PDB entry 8A1W | electron microscopy, 2.56 A resolution | chains B and D of the 6 polymer chains in the assembly

# Chain B
Protein: Na(+)-translocating NADH-quinone reductase subunit B
From: Vibrio cholerae
Notes: EC 7.2.1.1
UniProtKB: A0A085SSI3 (A0A085SSI3_VIBCL); numbering as in UniProt (aligned over 1-415)
Chain sequence (415 residues; each row starts with the number of its first residue):
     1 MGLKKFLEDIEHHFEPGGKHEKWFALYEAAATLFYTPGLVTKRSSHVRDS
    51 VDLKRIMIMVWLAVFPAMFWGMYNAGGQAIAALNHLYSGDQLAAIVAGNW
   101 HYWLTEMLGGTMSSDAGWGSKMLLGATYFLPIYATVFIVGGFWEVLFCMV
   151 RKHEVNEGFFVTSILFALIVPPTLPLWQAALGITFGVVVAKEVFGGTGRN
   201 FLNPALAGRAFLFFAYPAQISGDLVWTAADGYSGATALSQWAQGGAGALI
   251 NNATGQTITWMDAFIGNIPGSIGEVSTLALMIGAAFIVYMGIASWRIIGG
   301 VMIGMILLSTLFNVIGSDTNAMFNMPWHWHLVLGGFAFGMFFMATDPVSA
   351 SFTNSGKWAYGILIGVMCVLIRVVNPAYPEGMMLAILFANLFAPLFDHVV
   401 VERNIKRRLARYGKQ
Unresolved in the structure: 1-2, 415
Covalent attachments: flavin mononucleotide (FMN) linked to T236
Ion coordination: Na+ site 1: A263, V275, V332; Na+ site 2: I371, R372, N375, Y378
Small-molecule neighbours:
  - 1,2-Distearoyl-sn-glycerophosphoethanolamine (3PE), molecule 1: F65, M68, F69, M72, L108, G109, G110, T111, G117, W118, G119, S120, M122, L123, A126, L130
  - 1,2-Distearoyl-sn-glycerophosphoethanolamine (3PE), molecule 2: W143, F147, V150, R151, K152, L181, T184, F185, V188, V189, F211
  - 1,2-Distearoyl-sn-glycerophosphoethanolamine (3PE), molecule 3: W260, M261, F264, M281, W327, H328, W329, L331
  - 1,2-Distearoyl-sn-glycerophosphoethanolamine (3PE), molecule 4: W295, R296, I303, L307, S355, W358, A359, I362, L363, V366, F396
  - FMN (flavin mononucleotide), molecule 1: I169, L206, R209, F213, W226, L238, S239, G270, S271, E274, G334, G335, F338, G339, M343, Y378, P379, E380, G381, M382, M383, L384
  - FMN, molecule 2: F213, F214, P217, S221, G222, D223, A377, Y378, P379
  - riboflavin (RBF): I56, M57, V60, G158, V161, T162, L165, K191, G196, T197, G198, R199, N200, N203, P204, A205, I292, A293, F342, M343, T345, D346, P347, V348
  - ubiquinone-1 (UQ1): L26, A29, L33, F137, I138, G141, F142, E144, V145, V155, N156, E157, F159, F160
From the paper describing this entry:
  - binding site for riboflavin: D346
  - mutagenesis - F338A, F342A, D346A: decreased catalytic activity
  - mutagenesis - D346A: decreased growth
  - binding site for ubiquinone-1: L26, A29, L33, G141, N156, F159
  - specificity-determining residues: L33 (by similarity / conservation)

# Chain D
Protein: Na(+)-translocating NADH-quinone reductase subunit D
From: Vibrio cholerae
Notes: EC 7.2.1.1
UniProtKB: A0A085RHY8 (A0A085RHY8_VIBCL); residue numbers follow UniProt; this construct covers 1-210
Chain sequence (210 residues; each row starts with the number of its first residue):
     1 MSSAKELKKSVLAPVLDNNPIALQVLGVCSALAVTTKLETAFVMTLAVMF
    51 VTALSNFFVSLIRNHIPNSVRIIVQMAIIASLVIVVDQILKAYLYDISKQ
   101 LSVFVGLIITNCIVMGRAEAFAMKSEPIPSFIDGIGNGLGYGFVLMTVGF
   151 FRELLGSGKLFGLEVLPLISNGGWYQPNGLMLLAPSAFFLIGFMIWAIRT
   201 FKPEQVEAKE
Unresolved in the structure: 1-7, 209-210
Ion coordination: 2Fe-2S cluster Fe: C29, C112 (shared with 2 residues of chain E)
Small-molecule neighbours:
  - 1,2-Distearoyl-sn-glycerophosphoethanolamine (3PE): F189, L190, F193, W196, A197, T200
  - 2Fe-2S cluster (FES): G27, V28, C29, T110, N111, C112
From the paper describing this entry:
  - mutagenesis - C29A: abolished binding to 2Fe-2S cluster

# Chain B / chain D interface
Pairs across the interface (17; chain B residue first):
  W177(B) - Q176(D)
  Q178(B) - Q176(D)  hydrogen bond
  F185(B) - F189(D)  hydrophobic
  V189(B) - F189(D)  hydrophobic
  V193(B) - W196(D)  hydrophobic
  F211(B) - N178(D)
  F211(B) - L180(D)  hydrophobic
  F214(B) - G179(D)
  F214(B) - L180(D)
  F214(B) - L183(D)  hydrophobic
  A215(B) - N178(D)
  A215(B) - G179(D)  hydrogen bond (backbone-backbone)
  A215(B) - L180(D)
  Y216(B) - Q176(D)
  Y216(B) - P177(D)
  Y216(B) - N178(D)  hydrogen bond
  Q219(B) - Q176(D)  hydrogen bond
Also at the interface, not in a pair above, chain B (12 interface residues in all): F147, V188
Also at the interface, not in a pair above, chain D (9 interface residues in all): F193

# Summary
12 residues of chain B face 9 of chain D across their interface; the contacts include 4 hydrogen bonds. Among
the polar pairs are Q178(B)-Q176(D), Y216(B)-N178(D) and Q219(B)-Q176(D). From the paper: a binding site for
ubiquinone-1 at L26(B), A29(B) and L33(B) among others; F338A, F342A and D346A of chain B reduce catalytic
activity.
Chain B is Na(+)-translocating NADH-quinone reductase subunit B and chain D is Na(+)-translocating
NADH-quinone reductase subunit D, both from Vibrio cholerae; the structure, Sodium pumping NADH-quinone
oxidoreductase with substrate Q1, was determined by electron microscopy together with 8A1T, 8A1U, 8A1V, 8A1X,
8A1Y, 8ACW and 8ACY from the same study.
